Entry 6IRH (electron microscopy, 7.80 A resolution (low resolution: residue-level contacts below are approximate; hydrogen-bond / salt-bridge calls are withheld)); this record covers chains C and D of the 4 polymer chains in the assembly.

# Chain C
Protein: Glutamate receptor ionotropic, NMDA 1
Organism: Homo sapiens
UniProtKB: Q05586 (NMDZ1_HUMAN); residues 1-847 here = UniProt positions 1-847
Chain sequence (847 residues; each row starts with the number of its first residue):
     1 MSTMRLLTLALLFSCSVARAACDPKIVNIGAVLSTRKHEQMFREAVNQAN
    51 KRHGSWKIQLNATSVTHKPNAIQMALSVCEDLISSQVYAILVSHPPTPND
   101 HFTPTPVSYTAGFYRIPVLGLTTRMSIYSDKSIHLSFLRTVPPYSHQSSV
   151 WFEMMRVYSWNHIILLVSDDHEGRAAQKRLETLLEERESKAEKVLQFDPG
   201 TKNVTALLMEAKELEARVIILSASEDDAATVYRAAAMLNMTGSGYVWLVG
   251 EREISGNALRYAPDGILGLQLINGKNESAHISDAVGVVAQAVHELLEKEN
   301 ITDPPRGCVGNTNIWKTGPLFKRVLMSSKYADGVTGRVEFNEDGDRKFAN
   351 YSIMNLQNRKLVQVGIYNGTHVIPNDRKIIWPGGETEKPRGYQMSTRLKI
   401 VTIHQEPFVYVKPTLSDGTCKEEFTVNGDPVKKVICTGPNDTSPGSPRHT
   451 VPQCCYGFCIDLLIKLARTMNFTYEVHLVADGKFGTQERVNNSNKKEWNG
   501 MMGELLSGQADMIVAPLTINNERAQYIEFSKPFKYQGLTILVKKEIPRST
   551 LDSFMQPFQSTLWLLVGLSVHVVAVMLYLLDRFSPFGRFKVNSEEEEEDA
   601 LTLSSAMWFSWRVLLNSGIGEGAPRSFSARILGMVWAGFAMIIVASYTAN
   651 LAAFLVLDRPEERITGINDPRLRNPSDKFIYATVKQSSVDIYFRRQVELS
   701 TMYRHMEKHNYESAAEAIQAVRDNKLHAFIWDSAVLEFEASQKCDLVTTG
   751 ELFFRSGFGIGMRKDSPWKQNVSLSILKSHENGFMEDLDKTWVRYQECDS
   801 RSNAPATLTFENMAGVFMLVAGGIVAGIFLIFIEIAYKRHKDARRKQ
Not modelled in the structure: 1-24, 549-552, 585-600, 623-625, 659-662, 803-809, 845-847
Construct notes: engineered mutation Arg612 (Gly in Q05586)
Cystine bridges: Cys79-Cys308, Cys420-Cys454, Cys436-Cys455, Cys744-Cys798
Swiss-Prot annotation at these positions:
  - region: Leu603 to Pro624 (Pore-forming)
  - binding site (glycine): Pro516, Thr518, Arg523, Ser688, Asp732
  - glycosylation (N-linked (GlcNAc...) asparagine): Asn61, Asn203, Asn239, Asn276, Asn300, Asn350, Asn368, Asn440, Asn471, Asn491, Asn674, Asn771
  - natural variant: Arg217 (R217W: In NDHMSR), Asp227 (D227H: In NDHMSR; uncertain significance), Arg306 (R306Q: Found in a patient with schizophrenia; uncertain significance), Asp552 (D552E: In NDHMSD), Pro557 (P557R: In NDHMSD), Ser560 (S560SS: In NDHMSD), Gly618 (G618R: In NDHMSD), Gly620 (G620R: In NDHMSD), Ala637 (A637S: In NDHMSD; uncertain significance; A637V: In NDHMSD; uncertain significance), Gly638 (G638A: In NDHMSD; G638V: In NDHMSD), Met641 (M641I: In NDHMSD; M641L: In NDHMSD; M641V: In NDHMSD), Ile642 (I642T: In NDHMSD; uncertain significance), 14 further natural variant entries in UniProt
  - mutagenesis: Ile642 (I642L: Slight decrease in glutamate and glycine agonist potency; mutant channels are activated at 2-fold higher glutamate and glycine concentrations), Val644 (V644M: Increase in glutamate and glycine agonist potency; mutant channels are activated lower glutamate and glycine concentrations), Ala653 (A653G: Increase in glutamate and glycine agonist potency; mutant channels are activated lower glutamate and glycine concentrations), Met813 (M813V: Slight decrease in glycine agonist potency; no effect on glutamate agonist potency)

# Chain D
Protein: Glutamate receptor ionotropic, NMDA 2A
Organism: Homo sapiens
UniProtKB: Q12879 (NMDE1_HUMAN); the construct has insertions or renumbered stretches relative to UniProt, so the offset changes along the chain: 1-538 = UniProt 1-538; 540-582 = UniProt 539-581; 598-841 = UniProt 598-841
Chain sequence (841 residues; each row starts with the number of its first residue; note: 16 numbers in that range are skipped by the numbering (no residue carries them; nothing is unmodelled there); a row labelled like 582A-582P holds insertion residues (582A, then the next letters in order)):
     1 MGRVGYWTLLVLPALLVWRGPAPSAAAEKGPPALNIAVMLGHSHDVTERE
    51 LRTLWGPEQAAGLPLDVNVVALLMNRTDPKSLITHVCDLMSGARIHGLVF
   101 GDDTDQEAVAQMLDFISSHTFVPILGIHGGASMIMADKDPTSTFFQFGAS
   151 IQQQATVMLKIMQDYDWHVFSLVTTIFPGYREFISFVKTTVDNSFVGWDM
   201 QNVITLDTSFEDAKTQVQLKKIHSSVILLYCSKDEAVLILSEARSLGLTG
   251 YDFFWIVPSLVSGNTELIPKEFPSGLISVSYDDWDYSLEARVRDGIGILT
   301 TAASSMLEKFSYIPEAKASCYGQMERPEVPMHTLHPFMVNVTWDGKDLSF
   351 TEEGYQVHPRLVVIVLNKDREWEKVGKWENHTLSLRHAVWPRYKSFSDCE
   401 PDDNHLSIVTLEEAPFVIVEDIDPLTETCVRNTVPCRKFVKINNSTNEGM
   451 NVKKCCKGFCIDILKKLSRTVKFTYDLYLVTNGKHGKKVNNVWNGMIGEV
   501 VYQRAVMAVGSLTINEERSEVVDFSVPFVETGISVMVS
   540 RSNGTVSPSAFLEPFSASVWVMMFVMLLIVSAIAVFVFEYFSP
582A-582P VGYNRNLAKGKAPHGP
   598 SFTIGKAIWLLWGLVFNNSVPVQNPKGTTSKIMVSVWAFFAVIFLASYTA
   648 NLAAFMIQRRFVDQVTGLSDKKFQRPHDYSPPFRFGTVPNGSTERNIRNN
   698 YPYMHQYMTKFNQKGVEDALVSLKTGKLDAFIYDAAVLNYKAGRDEGCKL
   748 VTIGSGYIFATTGYGIALQKGSPWKRQIDLALLQFVGDGEMEELETLWLT
   798 GICHNEKNEVMSSQLDIDNMAGVFYMLAAAMALSLITFIWEHLF
Not modelled in the structure: 1-33, 399, 540-555, 582A-582P, 614-624, 656, 760-762, 810-813
Construct notes: engineered mutation Arg656 (Glu in Q12879), Arg657 (Glu in Q12879)
Cystine bridges: Cys87-Cys320, Cys436-Cys456
Swiss-Prot annotation at these positions:
  - region: Phe599 to Gln620 (Pore-forming)
  - binding site (Zn(2+)): His44, His128, Glu266, Asp282
  - binding site (L-glutamate): Ser511, Thr513, Arg518, Ser689, Thr690, Asp731
  - site: Asn614 (Functional determinant of NMDA receptors)
  - glycosylation (N-linked (GlcNAc...) asparagine): Asn75, Asn340, Asn380, Asn443, Asn444, Asn542, Asn687

# Interface between chain C and chain D
Residue-residue contacts (103):
  Pro69(C) with Gln323(D)
  Asn70(C) with Tyr321(D); Gln323(D)
  Ala71(C) with His119(D); Gln323(D)
  Ile72(C) with His119(D); Cys320(D); Gly322(D); Gln323(D)
  Gln73(C) with Tyr321(D)
  Leu76(C) with Tyr321(D)
  Cys79(C) with Pro79(D); Lys80(D)
  Glu80(C) with Lys80(D)
  Pro106(C) with Phe115(D)
  Tyr109(C) with Met112(D); Phe115(D)
  Thr110(C) with Met112(D)
  Gly112(C) with Ala108(D)
  Phe113(C) with Thr77(D); Pro79(D); Leu82(D); Val109(D); Met112(D)
  Tyr114(C) with Thr77(D); Asp78(D); Gln106(D)
  Lys131(C) with Pro178(D)
  Ser132(C) with Pro178(D); Gly179(D)
  Ile133(C) with Gln111(D)
  Cys308(C) with Asp78(D); Pro79(D); Lys80(D); Ser81(D)
  Val309(C) with Arg76(D); Asp78(D); Lys80(D)
  Gly310(C) with Asp78(D)
  Asn311(C) with Asp78(D)
  Thr312(C) with Asn75(D); Arg76(D); Thr77(D); Asp78(D); Gln106(D)
  Ile314(C) with Gln106(D)
  Arg323(C) with Thr208(D); Ser209(D)
  Gln487(C) with Phe195(D)
  Arg489(C) with Asn193(D); Ser194(D); Phe195(D)
  Asn494(C) with Asn193(D)
  Lys496(C) with Asp192(D); Asn193(D); Ser194(D); Phe195(D)
  Pro557(C) with Ile814(D)
  Phe558(C) with Ile814(D)
  Gln559(C) with Ile814(D); Asp815(D); Asn816(D)
  Leu562(C) with Ile814(D); Asp815(D); Asn816(D)
  Met576(C) with Met828(D)
  Leu580(C) with Phe835(D)
  Phe583(C) with Phe835(D)
  Ser584(C) with Phe835(D)
  Ile619(C) with Gly610(D); Phe613(D)
  Gly620(C) with Gly610(D)
  Glu621(C) with Lys603(D); Leu607(D)
  Phe627(C) with Ile601(D); Gly602(D); Trp606(D)
  Ser628(C) with Thr834(D); Phe835(D)
  Arg630(C) with Trp606(D)
  Ile631(C) with Trp606(D)
  Leu632(C) with Ala827(D); Leu830(D)
  Met634(C) with Trp609(D); Gly610(D); Phe613(D)
  Gly638(C) with Phe613(D)
  Phe639(C) with Val820(D); Met823(D)
  Met641(C) with Phe613(D); Leu642(D)
  Ala645(C) with Thr646(D)
  Asn650(C) with Asp815(D)
  Phe654(C) with Ser809(D); Ile814(D)
  Leu657(C) with Ile654(D)
  Lys678(C) with Glu743(D)
  Arg694(C) with Arg431(D)
  Gln696(C) with Arg431(D)
  Val697(C) with Arg431(D)
  Ser700(C) with Arg431(D); Lys457(D)
  Tyr703(C) with Arg431(D)
Also at the interface, not in a pair above, chain C (67 interface residues in all): Ala75, Thr105, Asn313, Val635, Tyr647, Pro670, Glu698, Leu699, Arg704
Also at the interface, not in a pair above, chain D (62 interface residues in all): Ile83, Met135, Asp137, Glu182, Val191, Phe210, Asp423, Met653, Gly798, Glu838

# Overview
67 residues of chain C and 62 residues of chain D are in contact. UniProt lists 5 glycine-binding residues and
4 mutagenesis sites on chain C; 4 Zn2+-binding residues and 6 L-glutamate-binding residues on chain D.
Chain C is Glutamate receptor ionotropic, NMDA 1 and chain D is Glutamate receptor ionotropic, NMDA 2A, both
from Homo sapiens; the structure, Structure of the human GluN1/GluN2A NMDA receptor in the
glutamate/glycine-bound state at pH 6.3, Class III, was determined by electron microscopy (same publication as
6IRA, 6IRF and 6IRG).
